Entry 6GOV (electron microscopy, 3.70 A resolution); this record covers chains Y and K of the 13 polymer chains in the assembly.

# Chain Y
Protein: DNA-directed RNA polymerase subunit beta'
Source organism: Escherichia coli O157:H7
Notes: EC 2.7.7.6
UniProtKB: P0A8T8 (RPOC_ECO57); numbering as in UniProt (aligned over 1-1407)
Chain sequence (1417 residues; numbered 1 to 1417; the number before each row is that of its first residue):
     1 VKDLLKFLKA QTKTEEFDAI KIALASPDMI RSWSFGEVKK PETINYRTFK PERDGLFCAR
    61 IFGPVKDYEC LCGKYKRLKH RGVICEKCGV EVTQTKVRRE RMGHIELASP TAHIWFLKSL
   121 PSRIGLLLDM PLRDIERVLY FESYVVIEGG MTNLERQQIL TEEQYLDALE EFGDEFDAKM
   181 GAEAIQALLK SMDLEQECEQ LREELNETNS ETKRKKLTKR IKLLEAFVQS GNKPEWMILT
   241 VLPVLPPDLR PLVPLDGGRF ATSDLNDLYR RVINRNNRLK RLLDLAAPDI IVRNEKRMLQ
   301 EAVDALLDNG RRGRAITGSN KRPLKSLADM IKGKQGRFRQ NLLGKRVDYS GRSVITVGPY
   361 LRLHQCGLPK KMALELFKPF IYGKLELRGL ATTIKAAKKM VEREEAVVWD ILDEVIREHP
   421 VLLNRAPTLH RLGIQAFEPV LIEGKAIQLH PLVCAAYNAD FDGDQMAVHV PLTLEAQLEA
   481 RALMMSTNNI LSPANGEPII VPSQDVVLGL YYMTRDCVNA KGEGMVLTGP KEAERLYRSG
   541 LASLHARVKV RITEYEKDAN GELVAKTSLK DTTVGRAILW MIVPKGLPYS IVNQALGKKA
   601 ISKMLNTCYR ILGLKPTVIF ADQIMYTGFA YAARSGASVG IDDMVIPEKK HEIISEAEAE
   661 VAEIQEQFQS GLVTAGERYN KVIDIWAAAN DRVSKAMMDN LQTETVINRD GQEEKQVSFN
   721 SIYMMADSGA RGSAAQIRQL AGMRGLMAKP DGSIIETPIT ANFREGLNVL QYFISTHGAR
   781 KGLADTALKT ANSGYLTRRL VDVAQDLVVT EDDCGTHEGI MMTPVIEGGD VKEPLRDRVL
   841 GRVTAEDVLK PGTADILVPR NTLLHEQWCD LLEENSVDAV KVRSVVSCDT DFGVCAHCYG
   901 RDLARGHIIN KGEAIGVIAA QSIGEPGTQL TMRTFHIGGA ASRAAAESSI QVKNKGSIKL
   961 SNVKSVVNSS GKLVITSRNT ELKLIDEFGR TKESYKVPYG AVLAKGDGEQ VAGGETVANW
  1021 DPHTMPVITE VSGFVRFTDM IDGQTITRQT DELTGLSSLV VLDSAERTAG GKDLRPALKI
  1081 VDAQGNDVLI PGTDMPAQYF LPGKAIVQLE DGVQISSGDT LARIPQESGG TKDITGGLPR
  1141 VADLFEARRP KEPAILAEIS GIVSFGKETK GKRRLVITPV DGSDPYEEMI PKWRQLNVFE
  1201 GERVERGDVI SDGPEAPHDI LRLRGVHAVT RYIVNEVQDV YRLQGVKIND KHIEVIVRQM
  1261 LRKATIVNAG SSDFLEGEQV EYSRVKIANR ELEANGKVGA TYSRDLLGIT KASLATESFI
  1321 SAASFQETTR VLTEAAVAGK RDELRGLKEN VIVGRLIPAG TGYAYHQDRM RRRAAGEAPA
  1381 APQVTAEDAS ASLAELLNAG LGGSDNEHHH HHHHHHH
Disordered / not traced: 1-13, 933-947, 1127-1134, 1376-1417
Differences from the reference sequence: conflict Val1 (Met in P0A8T8); expression tag (1408-1417)
Ion coordination: Zn2+ site 1: Cys70, Cys72, Cys85, Cys88; Mg2+: Asp460, Asp462, Asp464 (shared with 1 residue of chain R); Zn2+ site 2: Cys814, Cys888, Asp889, Cys895, Cys898
Swiss-Prot annotation at these positions:
  - binding site (Zn(2+)): Cys70, Cys72, Cys85, Cys88, Cys814, Cys888, Cys895, Cys898
  - binding site (Mg(2+)): Asp460, Asp462, Asp464
  - modified residue: Lys972 (N6-acetyllysine)
From the paper describing this entry:
  - binding site for I (65-nt DNA) (chain K): Arg47

# Chain K
Molecule: I (65-nt DNA)
Sequence (65 nucleotides; row label = number of the first residue in the row; note: 2 numbers in that range are skipped by the numbering (no residue carries them; nothing is unmodelled there); a row labelled like -7A--7E holds insertion residues (, then the next letters in order); numbers below 1 keep their minus sign (DA-45 is residue -45)):
   -45 AAAAAAGGCT TTACACTTTA TGCTTCCGGC TCGTATAAT
-7A--7E CGCAC
    -4 CTTATGTGAG CGGATAACAA G
Disordered / not traced: -45 to -21, -7A to -7E, 14-16

# How chain Y and chain K interact
Pairs across the interface (21; chain Y residue first):
  Glu42(Y) - DA-11(K)  phosphate contact
  Tyr46(Y) - DT-12(K)  hydrogen bond to the phosphate
  Arg47(Y) - DG-13(K)  hydrogen bond to the phosphate
  Arg47(Y) - DT-12(K)  salt bridge to the phosphate
  Lys219(Y) - DG5(K)  salt bridge to the phosphate
  Arg259(Y) - DT-12(K)  sugar contact
  Arg259(Y) - DA-11(K)  salt bridge to the phosphate
  Arg270(Y) - DA-11(K)  sugar contact
  Arg270(Y) - DT-10(K)  salt bridge to the phosphate
  Asn274(Y) - DT-10(K)  hydrogen bond to the phosphate
  Ile316(Y) - DA-8(K)  base contact
  Lys321(Y) - DA-8(K)  base contact
  Arg1148(Y) - DT2(K)  hydrogen bond to the phosphate
  Arg1148(Y) - DG3(K)  salt bridge to the phosphate
  Lys1167(Y) - DA12(K)  salt bridge to the phosphate
  Thr1169(Y) - DA11(K)  phosphate contact
  Thr1169(Y) - DA12(K)  phosphate contact
  Lys1170(Y) - DA11(K)  phosphate contact
  Lys1170(Y) - DA12(K)  phosphate contact
  Lys1311(Y) - DG3(K)  phosphate contact
  Lys1311(Y) - DA4(K)  salt bridge to the phosphate
Also at the interface, not in a pair above, chain Y (19 interface residues in all): Asn45, Thr317, Gly318, Asp1143, Gly1171

# Summary
The interface between chain Y and chain K involves 19 residues on one side and 11 on the other, with 4
hydrogen bonds and 7 salt bridges. Among the polar pairs are Tyr46(Y)-DT-12(K), Arg47(Y)-DG-13(K) and
Asn274(Y)-DT-10(K). The paper reports a binding site for I (65-nt DNA) (chain K) at Arg47(Y).
Chain Y is DNA-directed RNA polymerase subunit beta' (Escherichia coli O157:H7) and chain K is I (65-nt DNA);
the structure, Structure of THE RNA POLYMERASE LAMBDA-BASED ANTITERMINATION COMPLEX, was determined by
electron microscopy.
